PDB entry 3J27 | electron microscopy, 3.60 A resolution | chains A and C of the 6 polymer chains in the assembly

Chain A (and C):
Protein: Envelope protein E
Organism: Dengue virus 2
Notes: chain C of this document is another copy of the same molecule, construct and numbering; everything in this record applies to it too
Reference sequence: P14340 (POLG_DEN2N); residues 1-495 here correspond to UniProt positions 281-775 (UniProt number = residue number + 280)
Sequence (495 residues; row label = number of the first residue in the row):
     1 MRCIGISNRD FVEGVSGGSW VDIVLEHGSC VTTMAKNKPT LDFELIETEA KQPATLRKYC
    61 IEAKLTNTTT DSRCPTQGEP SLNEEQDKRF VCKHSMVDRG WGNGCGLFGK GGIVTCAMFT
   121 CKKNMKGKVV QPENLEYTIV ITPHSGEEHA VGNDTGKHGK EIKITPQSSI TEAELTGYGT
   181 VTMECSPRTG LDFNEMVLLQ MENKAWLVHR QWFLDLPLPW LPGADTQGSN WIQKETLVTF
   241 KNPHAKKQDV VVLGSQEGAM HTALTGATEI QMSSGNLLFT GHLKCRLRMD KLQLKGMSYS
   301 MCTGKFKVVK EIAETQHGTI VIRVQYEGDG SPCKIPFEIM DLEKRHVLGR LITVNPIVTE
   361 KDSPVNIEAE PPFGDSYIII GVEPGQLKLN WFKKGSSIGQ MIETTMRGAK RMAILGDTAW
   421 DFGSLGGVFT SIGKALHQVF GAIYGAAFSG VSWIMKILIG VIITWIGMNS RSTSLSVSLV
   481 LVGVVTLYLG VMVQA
Swiss-Prot annotation at these positions:
  - region: Asp98 to Gly111 (Fusion peptide)
  - site: Ala495 (Cleavage)
  - glycosylation (N-linked (GlcNAc...) asparagine): Asn67, Asn153
Covalent attachments: N-acetylglucosamine (NAG) linked to Asn67, Asn153
What the authors report for this chain:
  - post-translational modification sites: Asn67, Asn153
  - binding site for N-acetylglucosamine: Asn67, Asn153
  - self-association interface (contacts with another copy of this molecule); pairs are residue here / residue on that copy: His27-His244
  - conformationally variable residues (domain motion): Val197 to Val208 (proposed by the authors, not directly observed)

How chain A and chain C interact:
Contacting residue pairs (25):
  Leu56(A) - Gly78(C)
  Arg73(A) - Ala224(C)
  Thr76(A) - Arg210(C)
  Glu79(A) - Arg57(C)  salt bridge
  Ser81(A) - Pro222(C)
  Ser81(A) - Ala224(C)
  Asn83(A) - Gln227(C)
  Glu85(A) - Asn230(C)
  Gln86(A) - Lys88(C)
  Gln86(A) - Arg89(C)
  Gln86(A) - Gly228(C)
  Gln86(A) - Ser229(C)  hydrogen bond (side chain-backbone)
  Gln86(A) - Asn230(C)  hydrogen bond
  Asp87(A) - Gln86(C)
  Lys88(A) - Glu85(C)  hydrogen bond (side chain-backbone)
  Lys88(A) - Gln86(C)  hydrogen bond (backbone-side chain)
  Lys88(A) - Lys88(C)
  Arg89(A) - Gln86(C)  hydrogen bond (backbone-side chain)
  Leu107(A) - Glu133(C)
  Trp220(A) - Glu79(C)
  Pro222(A) - Glu79(C)
  Pro222(A) - Ser81(C)
  Gly223(A) - Arg73(C)  hydrogen bond (backbone-side chain)
  Ala224(A) - Arg73(C)
  Asn230(A) - Gln86(C)
Other interface residues (no listed pair), chain A (23 interface residues in all): Arg57, Gln77, Gly78, Arg210, Gln227, Ile232
Other interface residues (no listed pair), chain C (25 interface residues in all): Ala54, Leu56, Thr76, Gln77, Asn83, Gln131, Leu214, Trp220

In short:
Chain A and chain C form an interface of 23 and 25 residues respectively, with 6 hydrogen bonds and 1 salt
bridge. Among the polar pairs are Glu79(A)-Arg57(C), Gln86(A)-Ser229(C) and Gln86(A)-Asn230(C). From the
paper: a binding site for N-acetylglucosamine at Asn67(A) and Asn153(A); modification sites Asn67(A) and
Asn153(A).
Both chains are Envelope protein E (Dengue virus 2). Entry 3J27 (CryoEM structure of Dengue virus) was
determined by electron microscopy, deposited together with 3J2P.
